6TYL - chains A and D of the 5 polymer chains in the assembly; structure by X-ray diffraction, 3.30 A resolution.

[Chain A]
Molecule: Resistance to inhibitors of cholinesterase 8 homolog A (C. elegans)
Source organism: Rattus norvegicus
Reference sequence: B1H241 (B1H241_RAT); residues 1-491 here = UniProt positions 1-491
Sequence (492 residues; each row starts with the number of its first residue; numbering starts at 0):
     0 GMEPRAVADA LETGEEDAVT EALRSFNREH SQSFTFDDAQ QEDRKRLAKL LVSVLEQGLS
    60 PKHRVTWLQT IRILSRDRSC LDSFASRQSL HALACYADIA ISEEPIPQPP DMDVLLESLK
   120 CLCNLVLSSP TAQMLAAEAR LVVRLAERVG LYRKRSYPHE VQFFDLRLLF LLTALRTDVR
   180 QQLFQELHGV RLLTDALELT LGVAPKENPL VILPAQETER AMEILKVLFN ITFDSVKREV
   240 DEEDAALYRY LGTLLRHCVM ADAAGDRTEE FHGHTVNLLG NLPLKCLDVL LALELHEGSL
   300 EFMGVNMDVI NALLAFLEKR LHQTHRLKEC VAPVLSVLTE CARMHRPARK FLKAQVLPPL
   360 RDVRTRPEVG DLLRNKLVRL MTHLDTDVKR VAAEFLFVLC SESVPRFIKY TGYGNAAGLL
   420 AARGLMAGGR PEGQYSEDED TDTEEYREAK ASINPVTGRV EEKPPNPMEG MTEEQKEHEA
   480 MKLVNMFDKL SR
Not modelled in the structure: 0, 423-429
Modified / non-standard residues: S435 (phosphoserine; SEP); T440 (phosphothreonine; TPO)
Differences from the reference sequence: expression tag (0); engineered mutation F232 (Tyr in B1H241)
What the authors report for this chain:
  - post-translational modification sites: S435, T440
  - mutagenesis - Y412A: unchanged catalytic activity with Guanine nucleotide-binding protein G(i) subunit alpha-1
  - mutagenesis - A415W, E478A, E478K, L482D: decreased catalytic activity with Guanine nucleotide-binding protein G(i) subunit alpha-1

[Chain D]
Molecule: Nanobody C
Source organism: Lama glama
Notes: antibody fragment or engineered binder
Sequence (134 residues; numbered 1 to 134; the number before each row is that of its first residue):
     1 QVQLQESGGG LEQAGDSLRL SCAASGLIVS NYAMGWFRQA PGKEREFVAY INWNGGVTYY
    61 TNSVKGRFTI SRDNAKNTVY LQMNSLKPED TAVYYCARTS RASVTTRVAD FGYWGQGTQV
   121 TVSSHHHHHH EPEA
Not modelled in the structure: 1-2, 124-134
Disulfide bonds: C22-C96

[How chain A and chain D interact]
Contacting residue pairs (31; chain A residue first):
  E296(A) - N62(D)
  G297(A) - Y59(D)  hydrogen bond (backbone-side chain)
  G297(A) - N62(D)
  G297(A) - K65(D)
  S298(A) - Y59(D)
  S298(A) - K65(D)
  L299(A) - Y59(D)  hydrophobic
  F301(A) - G56(D)
  F301(A) - V57(D)  hydrophobic
  N310(A) - S103(D)
  N310(A) - V104(D)  hydrogen bond (side chain-backbone)
  L313(A) - S103(D)
  A314(A) - S103(D)
  E317(A) - R101(D)  salt bridge
  E317(A) - A102(D)  hydrogen bond (side chain-backbone)
  E317(A) - S103(D)  hydrogen bond
  K318(A) - R101(D)
  A353(A) - N52(D)  hydrogen bond (backbone-side chain)
  Q354(A) - Y50(D)
  Q354(A) - N52(D)
  Q354(A) - V57(D)
  Q354(A) - A102(D)  hydrogen bond (side chain-backbone)
  Q354(A) - V104(D)
  P357(A) - W53(D)
  P358(A) - N31(D)
  P358(A) - W53(D)
  R360(A) - N31(D)  hydrogen bond (backbone-side chain)
  D361(A) - N31(D)
  D370(A) - S100(D)
  L371(A) - Y32(D)  hydrophobic
  L372(A) - A102(D)  hydrophobic
Interface residues without a listed pair, chain A (21 interface residues in all): E300, F350

[Summary]
Chain A and chain D form an interface of 21 and 15 residues respectively, with 7 hydrogen bonds and 1 salt
bridge. Among the polar pairs are E317(A)-R101(D), G297(A)-Y59(D) and N310(A)-V104(D). From the paper: A415W,
E478A and E478K of chain A, among others, reduce catalytic activity with Guanine nucleotide-binding protein
G(i) subunit alpha-1; modification sites S435(A) and T440(A); 5 substitutions were tested in all.
Here chain A is Resistance to inhibitors of cholinesterase 8 homolog A (C. elegans) (Rattus norvegicus) and
chain D is Nanobody C (Lama glama). Entry 6TYL (Crystal structure of mammalian Ric-8A:Galpha(i):nanobody
complex) was determined by X-ray diffraction (same publication as 6UKT).
